2QHR - chains H and P of the 3 polymer chains in the assembly; structure by X-ray diffraction, 2.00 A resolution.

[Chain H]
Protein: 13F6-1-2 Fab fragment heavy chain
From: Mus musculus
Notes: antibody fragment or engineered binder
Amino-acid sequence (222 residues; numbered 1 to 212 plus 10 insertion-coded residues; the number before each row is that of its first residue; a row labelled like 82A-82C holds insertion residues (82A, then the next letters in order)):
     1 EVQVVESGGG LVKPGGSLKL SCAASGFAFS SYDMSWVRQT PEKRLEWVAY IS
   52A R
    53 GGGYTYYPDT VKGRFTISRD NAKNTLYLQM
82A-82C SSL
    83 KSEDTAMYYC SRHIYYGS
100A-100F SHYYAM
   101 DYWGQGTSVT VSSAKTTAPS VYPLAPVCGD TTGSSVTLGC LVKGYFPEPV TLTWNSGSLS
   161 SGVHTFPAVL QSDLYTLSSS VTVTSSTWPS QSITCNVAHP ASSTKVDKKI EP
Disulfide bonds: Cys-22/Cys-92, Cys-140/Cys-195

[Chain P]
Protein: Envelope glycoprotein peptide
Notes: fragment: Envelope glycoprotein peptide, residues 404-414
Amino-acid sequence (11 residues; each row starts with the number of its first residue):
   404 VEQHHRRTDN D
What the authors report for this chain:
  - mutagenesis - N413D: unchanged binding to 13F6-1-2

[Chain H / chain P interface]
Contacting residue pairs (29):
  Asp-33(H) with Arg-409(P), salt bridge; Thr-411(P), hydrogen bond
  Tyr-50(H) with Arg-409(P); Arg-410(P), hydrogen bond (side chain-backbone)
  Ser-52(H) with Thr-411(P); Asp-412(P), hydrogen bond
  Arg-52A(H) with Thr-411(P), hydrogen bond; Asp-412(P), hydrogen bond (side chain-backbone); Asn-413(P)
  Gly-53(H) with Asp-412(P), hydrogen bond (backbone-side chain)
  Gly-54(H) with Asp-412(P), hydrogen bond (backbone-side chain)
  Gly-55(H) with Asp-412(P), hydrogen bond (backbone-side chain)
  Tyr-56(H) with Arg-410(P), hydrogen bond; Thr-411(P); Asp-412(P)
  Tyr-58(H) with Arg-410(P)
  Ile-96(H) with Arg-409(P), hydrogen bond (backbone-side chain)
  Tyr-98(H) with Arg-409(P); Thr-411(P); Asp-414(P)
  Ser-100A(H) with Arg-409(P), hydrogen bond (backbone-side chain)
  His-100B(H) with His-408(P); Arg-409(P), hydrogen bond (backbone-backbone)
  Tyr-100C(H) with Gln-406(P); His-408(P); Arg-409(P), hydrogen bond (backbone-side chain)
  Tyr-100D(H) with His-407(P), hydrogen bond (side chain-backbone); His-408(P), hydrogen bond (side chain-backbone); Arg-409(P), hydrogen bond (side chain-backbone)
Other interface residues (no listed pair), chain H (17 interface residues in all): His-95, Tyr-97
Interface features reported in the paper:
  - specific contacts: His-100B(H)/Arg-409(P) (backbone contact)
  - epitope / paratope residues, chain H: His-100B(H)

[Overview]
17 residues of chain H and 9 residues of chain P are in contact; the contacts include 16 hydrogen bonds and 1
salt bridge. Polar contacts include Asp-33(H)/Arg-409(P), Asp-33(H)/Thr-411(P) and Tyr-50(H)/Arg-410(P). The
paper describes a backbone contact between His-100B(H) and Arg-409(P). The paper reports that N413D of chain P
leaves binding to 13F6-1-2 unchanged; the epitope/paratope residue His-100B(H).
Chain H is 13F6-1-2 Fab fragment heavy chain (Mus musculus) and chain P is Envelope glycoprotein peptide; the
structure, Crystal structure of the 13F6-1-2 Fab fragment bound to its Ebola virus glycoprotein peptide
epitope, was determined by X-ray diffraction.
